Entry 9DN2 (electron microscopy, 3.24 A resolution); this record covers chains A and H of the 9 polymer chains in the assembly.

# Chain A
Protein: Hemagglutinin
From: Influenza A virus
UniProtKB: A0A2P1ADT1 (A0A2P1ADT1_9INFA); residues -15 to 506 here correspond to UniProt positions 1-522 (UniProt number = residue number + 16)
Sequence (573 residues; each row starts with the number of its first residue; numbers below 1 keep their minus sign (Met-15 is residue -15)):
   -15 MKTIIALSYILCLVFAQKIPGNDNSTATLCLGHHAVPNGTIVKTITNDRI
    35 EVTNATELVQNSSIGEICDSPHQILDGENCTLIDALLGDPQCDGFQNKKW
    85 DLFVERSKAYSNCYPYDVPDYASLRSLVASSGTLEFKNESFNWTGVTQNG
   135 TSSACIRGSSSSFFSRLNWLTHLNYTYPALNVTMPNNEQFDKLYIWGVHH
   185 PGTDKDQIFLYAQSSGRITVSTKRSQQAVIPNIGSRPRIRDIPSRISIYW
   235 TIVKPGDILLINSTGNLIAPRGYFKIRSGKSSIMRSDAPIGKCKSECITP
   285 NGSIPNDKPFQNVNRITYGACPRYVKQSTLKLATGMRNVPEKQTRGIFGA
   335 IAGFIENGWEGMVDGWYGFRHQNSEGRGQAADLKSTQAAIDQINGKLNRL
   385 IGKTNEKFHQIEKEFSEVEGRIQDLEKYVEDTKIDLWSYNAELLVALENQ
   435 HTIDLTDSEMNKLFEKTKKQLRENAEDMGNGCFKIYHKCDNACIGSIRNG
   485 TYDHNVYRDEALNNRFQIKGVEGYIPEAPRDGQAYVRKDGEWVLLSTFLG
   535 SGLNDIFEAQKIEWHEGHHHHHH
Unresolved in the structure: -15 to 0, 502-557
Differences from the reference sequence: conflict Gly142 (Arg158 in A0A2P1ADT1), Ser144 (Lys160 in A0A2P1ADT1), Gln311 (His327 in A0A2P1ADT1); expression tag (507-557)
Disulfides: Cys14-Cys466, Cys52-Cys277, Cys64-Cys76, Cys97-Cys139, Cys281-Cys305, Cys473-Cys477
Covalently attached groups: N-acetylglucosamine (NAG) linked to Asn8, Asn38, Asn63, Asn126, Asn133, Asn158, Asn246, Asn285, Asn483; glycan linked to Asn165

# Chain H
Protein: TJ5-1 heavy chain Fab fragment
From: Homo sapiens
Notes: antibody fragment or engineered binder
Sequence (118 residues; numbered 1 to 128; 10 numbers in that range are skipped by the numbering (no residue carries them; nothing is unmodelled there); the number before each row is that of its first residue):
     1 EVQLVQSGA
    11 EVKKPGASVKVSCKASGYTF
    35 TGFYLHWVRQAPGQGLEWMGWINPH
    62 SGDTDFAQKFQ
    74 GKVTMTRDTSSNTVYMDVNRLTSDDTAVYYCVKNDIV
   113 LGMGVWGQGTTVIVSS
Unresolved in the structure: 1, 120-128
Disulfides: Cys23-Cys104

# Chain A / chain H interface
Residue-residue contacts - 28 pairs, chain A then chain H:
  Gln1(A) - Trp55(H)
  Lys2(A) - Ile109(H)
  Pro21(A) - Gly27(H)
  Pro324(A) - Thr29(H)
  Glu325(A) - Thr29(H)
  Glu325(A) - Phe37(H)
  Lys326(A) - His59(H)
  Gln327(A) - Gly36(H)  hydrogen bond (backbone-backbone)
  Gln327(A) - Phe37(H)
  Gln327(A) - Asp108(H)  hydrogen bond
  Gln327(A) - Ile109(H)  hydrogen bond (side chain-backbone)
  Thr328(A) - Thr35(H)  hydrogen bond (side chain-backbone)
  Thr328(A) - Gly36(H)  hydrogen bond (backbone-backbone)
  Thr328(A) - Phe37(H)
  Thr328(A) - Tyr38(H)
  Thr328(A) - Asn57(H)
  Thr328(A) - His59(H)
  Gly330(A) - Asn57(H)  hydrogen bond (backbone-side chain)
  Ile331(A) - Tyr38(H)  hydrogen bond (backbone-side chain)
  Ile331(A) - Trp55(H)  hydrophobic
  Phe332(A) - Tyr38(H)
  Gly333(A) - Tyr38(H)  hydrogen bond (backbone-side chain)
  Gly345(A) - Leu113(H)
  Arg354(A) - Val110(H)
  Arg361(A) - Ile109(H)  hydrogen bond (side chain-backbone)
  Arg361(A) - Val110(H)
  Gly362(A) - Val110(H)
  Gln363(A) - Leu113(H)
Other interface residues (no listed pair), chain A (19 interface residues in all): Arg329, Glu344
Other interface residues (no listed pair), chain H (15 interface residues in all): Tyr28, Asp66
From the paper, about this interface:
  - residue pairs: Gln327(A)-Asp108(H) (hydrogen bond), Gly330(A)-Asn57(H) (hydrogen bond), Arg361(A)-Ile109(H) (hydrogen bond), Tyr38(H)-Gly330(A), Ile109(H)-Gln327(A) (backbone contact)
  - epitope / paratope residues, chain A: Gln327(A), Gly330(A), Ile331(A), Arg361(A)
  - epitope / paratope residues, chain H: Phe37(H), Tyr38(H), Trp55(H), Asn57(H), Asp108(H), Ile109(H)

# Summary
19 residues of chain A and 15 residues of chain H are in contact; the contacts include 9 hydrogen bonds. Among
the polar pairs are Gln327(A)-Asp108(H), Gln327(A)-Ile109(H) and Thr328(A)-Thr35(H). The paper describes
hydrogen bonds between Gln327(A) and Asp108(H), Gly330(A) and Asn57(H) and Arg361(A) and Ile109(H); a contact
between Tyr38(H) and Gly330(A); a backbone contact between Ile109(H) and Gln327(A). From the paper:
epitope/paratope residues Gln327(A), Gly330(A) and Phe37(H) among others.
Here chain A is Hemagglutinin (Influenza A virus) and chain H is TJ5-1 heavy chain Fab fragment (Homo
sapiens). Entry 9DN2 (TJ5-1 Fab in complex with NG2 COBRA hemagglutinin) was determined by electron microscopy
(same publication as 9DO2, 9B7G, 9B7H and 9B7I).
